Entry 4FLC (X-ray diffraction, 2.60 A resolution); this record covers chains C and D of the 4 polymer chains in the assembly.

[Chain C (and D)]
Molecule: Adenylosuccinate lyase
Source organism: Homo sapiens
Notes: EC 4.3.2.2; chain D of this document is another copy of the same molecule, construct and numbering; everything in this record applies to it too
Reference sequence: P30566 (PUR8_HUMAN); residues 1-484 here = UniProt positions 1-484
Amino-acid sequence (487 residues; row label = number of the first residue in the row; numbers below 1 keep their minus sign (Gly-2 is residue -2)):
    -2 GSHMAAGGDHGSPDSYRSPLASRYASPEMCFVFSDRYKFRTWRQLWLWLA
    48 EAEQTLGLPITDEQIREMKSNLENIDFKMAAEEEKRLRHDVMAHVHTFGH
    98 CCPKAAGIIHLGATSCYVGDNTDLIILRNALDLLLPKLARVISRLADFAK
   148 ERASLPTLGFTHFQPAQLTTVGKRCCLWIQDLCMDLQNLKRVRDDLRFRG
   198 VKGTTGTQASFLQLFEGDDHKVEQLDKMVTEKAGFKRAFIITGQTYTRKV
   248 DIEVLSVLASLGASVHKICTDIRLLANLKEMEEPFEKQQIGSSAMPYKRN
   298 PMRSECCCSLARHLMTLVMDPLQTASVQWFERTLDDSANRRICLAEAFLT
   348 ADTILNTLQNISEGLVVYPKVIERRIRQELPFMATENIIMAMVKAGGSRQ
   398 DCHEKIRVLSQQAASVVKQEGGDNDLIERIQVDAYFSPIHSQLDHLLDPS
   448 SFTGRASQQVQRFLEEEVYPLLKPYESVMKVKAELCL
Not modelled in the structure: -2 to 8, 283-296, 476-484 (chain D: -2 to 4, 286-292, 474-484)
Construct notes: expression tag (-2 to 0); conflict Arg63 (Gln in P30566); engineered mutation Cys303 (Arg in P30566)
UniProt features mapped onto this chain:
  - active site (Proton donor/acceptor): His159, Ser289
  - binding site (substrate): Arg20, Tyr21, Arg85 to Asp87, Thr111, Ser112, Gln241, Arg329, Ser334, Arg338
  - modified residue: Ala2 (N-acetylalanine), Lys147 (N6-acetyllysine), Lys295 (N6-acetyllysine)
  - cross-link: Lys415 (Glycyl lysine isopeptide (Lys-Gly) (interchain with G-Cter in SUMO1))
  - natural variant: Ala2 (A2V: In ADSLD), Ala3 (A3V: In ADSLD), Met26 (M26L: In ADSLD), Ile72 (I72V: In ADSLD), Pro100 (P100A: In ADSLD), Tyr114 (Y114H: In ADSLD), Arg141 (R141W: In ADSLD), Arg190 (R190Q: In ADSLD), Arg194 (R194C: In ADSLD), Lys246 (K246E: In ADSLD), Asp268 (D268N: In ADSLD), Cys303 (R303C: In ADSLD; this construct carries the variant), 14 further natural variant entries in UniProt

[Interface between chain C and chain D]
Pairs across the interface (160):
  Gly156(C) with Glu328(D)
  Phe157(C) with Phe327(D), hydrophobic; Glu328(D), hydrogen bond (backbone-side chain); Arg329(D)
  Thr158(C) with Thr202(D); Gln241(D); Arg329(D)
  His159(C) with Arg329(D), hydrogen bond (backbone-backbone); Leu331(D)
  Phe160(C) with Trp326(D), hydrophobic; Phe327(D), hydrophobic
  Ala163(C) with Thr202(D)
  Gln164(C) with Thr201(D); Thr202(D), hydrogen bond (backbone-side chain); Ala206(D)
  Leu165(C) with Thr204(D)
  Thr166(C) with Glu328(D)
  Lys170(C) with Gly203(D), hydrogen bond (side chain-backbone); Ile238(D); Thr239(D), hydrogen bond (side chain-backbone)
  Arg171(C) with Phe327(D); Glu328(D), salt bridge
  Cys173(C) with Ile238(D)
  Leu174(C) with Ile238(D); Thr239(D); Gly240(D); Phe327(D)
  Gln177(C) with Arg194(D); Phe236(D); Ile238(D), hydrogen bond (side chain-backbone)
  Asp178(C) with Thr244(D), hydrogen bond; Lys246(D)
  Met181(C) with Lys246(D)
  Asp182(C) with Lys246(D), salt bridge
  Asn185(C) with Glu250(D)
  Arg188(C) with Arg188(D)
  Arg194(C) with Glu464(D), salt bridge
  Thr201(C) with Thr158(D)
  Thr202(C) with Ala163(D); Gln164(D), hydrogen bond (side chain-backbone)
  Gly203(C) with Lys170(D), hydrogen bond (backbone-side chain); Gln456(D), hydrogen bond (backbone-side chain)
  Thr204(C) with Leu165(D); Thr450(D); Gly451(D); Arg452(D), hydrogen bond (backbone-backbone); Gln456(D)
  Gln205(C) with Arg452(D), hydrogen bond; Gln456(D), hydrogen bond
  Ala206(C) with Gln164(D); Gly451(D)
  Leu209(C) with Gly451(D)
  Gln210(C) with Asn384(D)
  Asp216(C) with Arg452(D), salt bridge; Gln455(D), hydrogen bond
  Val219(C) with Arg452(D)
  Glu220(C) with Arg452(D), salt bridge; Arg459(D), salt bridge
  Arg234(C) with Glu464(D), salt bridge
  Phe236(C) with Gln177(D)
  Ile237(C) with Gln456(D); Arg459(D); Phe460(D), hydrophobic; Glu463(D); Glu464(D)
  Ile238(C) with Lys170(D); Cys173(D); Leu174(D); Gln177(D), hydrogen bond (backbone-side chain); Gln456(D); Phe460(D), hydrophobic
  Thr239(C) with Lys170(D), hydrogen bond (backbone-side chain); Leu174(D)
  Gln241(C) with Thr158(D)
  Thr244(C) with Asp178(D), hydrogen bond
  Lys246(C) with Asp178(D); Met181(D); Asp182(D), salt bridge; Ser257(D), hydrogen bond; Ser261(D), hydrogen bond
  Ile249(C) with Ser257(D); Ala260(D), hydrophobic
  Glu250(C) with Ser257(D), hydrogen bond
  Ala256(C) with Leu319(D)
  Ser257(C) with Lys246(D), hydrogen bond; Ile249(D); Glu250(D), hydrogen bond
  Leu258(C) with Lys246(D)
  Ala260(C) with Ile249(D), hydrophobic; Leu319(D); Ser323(D)
  Ser261(C) with Lys246(D), hydrogen bond
  His263(C) with Ser323(D), hydrogen bond (side chain-backbone)
  Lys264(C) with Ala322(D); Ser323(D); Gln325(D), hydrogen bond (side chain-backbone); Phe327(D), hydrogen bond (side chain-backbone)
  Thr267(C) with Trp326(D)
  Asp268(C) with Trp326(D); Phe327(D), hydrogen bond (side chain-backbone)
  Leu271(C) with Trp326(D), hydrophobic; Phe327(D), hydrophobic
  Leu272(C) with Phe327(D), hydrophobic
  Met312(C) with Met316(D); Leu319(D); Ser323(D)
  Met316(C) with Met312(D); Val315(D), hydrophobic
  Leu319(C) with Ala256(D); Ala260(D), hydrophobic; Met312(D)
  Ala322(C) with Lys264(D)
  Ser323(C) with Ala260(D); His263(D), hydrogen bond (backbone-side chain); Lys264(D); Met312(D), hydrogen bond
  Gln325(C) with Lys264(D), hydrogen bond (backbone-side chain); Asp268(D)
  Trp326(C) with Phe160(D), hydrophobic; Thr267(D); Asp268(D); Leu271(D), hydrophobic
  Phe327(C) with Phe157(D); Phe160(D), hydrophobic; Arg171(D); Leu174(D); Lys264(D), hydrogen bond (backbone-side chain); Asp268(D), hydrogen bond (backbone-side chain); Leu271(D), hydrophobic; Leu272(D), hydrophobic
  Glu328(C) with Gly156(D); Phe157(D), hydrogen bond (side chain-backbone); Thr166(D); Arg171(D), salt bridge
  Arg329(C) with Phe157(D); Thr158(D); His159(D), hydrogen bond (backbone-backbone)
  Leu331(C) with His159(D)
  Asn384(C) with Gln210(D), hydrogen bond
  Thr450(C) with Thr204(D)
  Gly451(C) with Thr204(D); Leu209(D)
  Arg452(C) with Thr204(D), hydrogen bond (backbone-backbone); Gln205(D), hydrogen bond; Leu209(D); Asp216(D), salt bridge; Val219(D); Glu220(D), salt bridge
  Gln455(C) with Asp216(D), hydrogen bond
  Gln456(C) with Gly203(D), hydrogen bond (side chain-backbone); Thr204(D); Gln205(D), hydrogen bond; Ile237(D); Ile238(D)
  Arg459(C) with Glu220(D), salt bridge; Ile237(D)
  Phe460(C) with Ile238(D), hydrophobic
  Glu464(C) with Arg194(D), salt bridge; Arg234(D), salt bridge; Ile237(D)
Other interface residues (no listed pair), chain C (81 interface residues in all): Gly240, Val247, Ser253, Thr313, Val315, Val324, Thr330, Ala453, Glu463
Other interface residues (no listed pair), chain D (83 interface residues in all): Asn185, Lys199, Val247, Ser253, Leu258, Thr313, Val324, Thr330, Phe449, Ala453

[Overview]
81 residues of chain C face 83 of chain D across their interface, with 40 hydrogen bonds and 14 salt bridges.
Polar contacts include Arg171(C)-Glu328(D), Asp182(C)-Lys246(D) and Arg194(C)-Glu464(D). From UniProt:
active-site residues His159(C) and Ser289(C) and 11 substrate-binding residues on chain C.
Chain C and chain D are both Adenylosuccinate lyase (Homo sapiens); the structure, Structural and Biochemical
Characterization of Human Adenylosuccinate Lyase (ADSL) and the R303C ADSL Deficiency Associated Mutation, was
determined by X-ray diffraction, deposited together with 4FFX.
